3FWB - chains B and C of the 3 polymer chains in the assembly; structure by X-ray diffraction, 2.50 A resolution.

== Chain B ==
Molecule: Nuclear mRNA export protein SAC3
From: Saccharomyces cerevisiae
UniProtKB: P46674 (SAC3_YEAST); residues 752-805 here = UniProt positions 752-805
Chain sequence (55 residues; row label = number of the first residue in the row):
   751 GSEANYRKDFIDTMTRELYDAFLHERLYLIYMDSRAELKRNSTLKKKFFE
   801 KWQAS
Disordered / not traced: 751
Sequence notes: expression tag (751)

== Chain C ==
Molecule: Protein SUS1
From: Saccharomyces cerevisiae
UniProtKB: Q6WNK7 (SUS1_YEAST); numbering as in UniProt (aligned over 1-96)
Chain sequence (96 residues; row label = number of the first residue in the row):
     1 MTMDTAQLKSQIQQYLVESGNYELISNELKARLLQEGWVDKVKDLTKSEM
    51 NINESTNFTQILSTVEPKALEMVSDSTRETVLKQIREFLEEIVDTQ
Disordered / not traced: 1-5, 96
What the authors report for this chain:
  - contacts within the chain: E36-S74 (hydrogen bond), E36-T77 (hydrogen bond), W38-A69 (hydrogen bond), E49-K68 (hydrogen bond)

== Interface between chain B and chain C ==
Residue-residue contacts (57; chain B residue first):
  R757(B) with E90(C), salt bridge; V93(C), hydrogen bond (side chain-backbone); D94(C), hydrogen bond (side chain-backbone); T95(C), hydrogen bond (side chain-backbone)
  F760(B) with K9(C)
  I761(B) with L89(C); E90(C)
  D762(B) with R86(C), salt bridge
  M764(B) with K9(C); Q13(C); L89(C)
  T765(B) with L82(C); R86(C); L89(C)
  R766(B) with R78(C)
  E767(B) with K9(C), salt bridge
  L768(B) with L16(C), hydrophobic; I85(C), hydrophobic
  Y769(B) with V73(C); R78(C); L82(C), hydrophobic; I85(C), hydrophobic
  F772(B) with Y22(C), hydrophobic; I25(C), hydrophobic; S26(C); L29(C), hydrophobic; I85(C), hydrophobic
  L773(B) with L29(C); L70(C), hydrophobic
  H774(B) with E66(C), salt bridge
  E775(B) with Y22(C), hydrogen bond
  R776(B) with S26(C); K30(C); L33(C)
  L777(B) with W38(C), hydrophobic; V42(C), hydrophobic; E66(C); A69(C), hydrophobic
  Y778(B) with F58(C), hydrophobic; L62(C), hydrophobic
  I780(B) with W38(C), hydrophobic; V39(C), hydrophobic; V42(C), hydrophobic
  Y781(B) with T46(C); F58(C), hydrogen bond (side chain-backbone); I61(C); L62(C), hydrogen bond (side chain-backbone)
  M782(B) with F58(C), hydrophobic
  S784(B) with K43(C); T46(C)
  R785(B) with T46(C); M50(C); T56(C), hydrogen bond (side chain-backbone); N57(C); F58(C)
  E787(B) with K43(C), salt bridge
  L788(B) with K47(C)
Also at the interface, not in a pair above, chain B (26 interface residues in all): T763, D783
Also at the interface, not in a pair above, chain C (36 interface residues in all): L8, V81
From the paper, about this interface:
  - interface residues, chain C: K9(C), Y22(C), L29(C), K43(C), K47(C), M50(C), F58(C), L82(C), I85(C), R86(C), L89(C), V93(C)

== Overview ==
26 residues of chain B face 36 of chain C across their interface, with 7 hydrogen bonds and 5 salt bridges.
Polar pairs include R757(B)-E90(C), D762(B)-R86(C) and E767(B)-K9(C). From the paper: interface residues
K9(C), Y22(C) and L29(C) among others; contacts within the chain involving E36(C), S74(C) and T77(C) among
others.
Chain B is Nuclear mRNA export protein SAC3 and chain C is Protein SUS1, both from Saccharomyces cerevisiae;
the structure, Sac3:Sus1:Cdc31 complex, was determined by X-ray diffraction (same publication as 3FWC).
